PDB entry 4Q7X | X-ray diffraction, 2.55 A resolution | chain A

Chain A:
Molecule: Serine protease 57
Organism: Homo sapiens
Notes: EC 3.4.21.-
UniProt: Q6UWY2 (PRS57_HUMAN); the construct lacks a stretch of the UniProt sequence and is renumbered around it, so the offset changes along the chain: 16-36 = UniProt 34-54; 38-62 = UniProt 55-79; 63-124 = UniProt 83-144; 125-145 = UniProt 146-166; 4 more segments
Sequence (250 residues; row label = number of the first residue in the row; note: 6 numbers in that range are skipped by the numbering (no residue carries them; nothing is unmodelled there); a row labelled like 62A-62C holds insertion residues (62A, then the next letters in order)):
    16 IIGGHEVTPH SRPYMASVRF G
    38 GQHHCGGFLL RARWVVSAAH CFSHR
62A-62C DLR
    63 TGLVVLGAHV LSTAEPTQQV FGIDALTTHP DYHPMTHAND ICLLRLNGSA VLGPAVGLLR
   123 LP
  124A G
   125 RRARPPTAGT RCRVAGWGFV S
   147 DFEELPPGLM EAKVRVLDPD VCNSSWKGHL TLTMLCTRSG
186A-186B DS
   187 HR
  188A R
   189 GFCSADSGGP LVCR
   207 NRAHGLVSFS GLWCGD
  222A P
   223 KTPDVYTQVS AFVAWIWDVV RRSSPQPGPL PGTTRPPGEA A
Disordered / not traced: 249-263
Disulfide bonds: Cys-42/Cys-58, Cys-136/Cys-201, Cys-168/Cys-182, Cys-191/Cys-220
Covalent attachments: N-acetylglucosamine (NAG) linked to Asn-109; glycan linked to Asn-169
UniProt features mapped onto this chain:
  - active site (Charge relay system): His-57, Asp-102, Ser-195
  - glycosylation (N-linked (GlcNAc...) asparagine): Asn-109, Asn-169

Overview:
N-acetylglucosamine is covalently linked to Asn-109. From UniProt: 3 active-site residues.
Chain A is Serine protease 57 (Homo sapiens); the structure, Neutrophil serine protease 4 (PRSS57) apo form 1,
was determined by X-ray diffraction together with 4Q7Y, 4Q7Z and 4Q80 from the same study.
